PDB entry 5R09 | X-ray diffraction, 1.56 A resolution | chains A and B

== Chain A ==
Molecule: Pre-mRNA-splicing factor 8
From: Saccharomyces cerevisiae (strain ATCC 204508 / S288c)
Notes: fragment: yPrp8 RNaseH
UniProt: P33334 (PRP8_YEAST); residue numbers follow UniProt; this construct covers 1836-2090
Amino-acid sequence (258 residues; numbered 1833 to 2090; the number before each row is that of its first residue):
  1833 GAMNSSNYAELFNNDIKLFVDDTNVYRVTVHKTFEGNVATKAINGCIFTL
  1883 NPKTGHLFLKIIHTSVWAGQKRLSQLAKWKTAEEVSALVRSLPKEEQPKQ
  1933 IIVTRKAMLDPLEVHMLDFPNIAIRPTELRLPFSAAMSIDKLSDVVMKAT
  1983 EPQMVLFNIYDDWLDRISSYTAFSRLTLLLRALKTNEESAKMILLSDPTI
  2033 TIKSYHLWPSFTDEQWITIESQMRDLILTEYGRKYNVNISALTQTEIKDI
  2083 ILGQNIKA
Not modelled in the structure: 2070-2090
Construct notes: expression tag (1833-1835)
UniProt features mapped onto this chain:
  - mutagenesis: Asp1853 (D1853A: Alters protein folding. Severely impaired growth. Strongly reduced growth at 35 degrees Celsius; when associated with A-1854; D1853N: Reduced growth at 30 degrees Celsius ...), Asp1854 (D1854A: Reduced growth at 30 degrees Celsius. Strongly reduced growth at 16 degrees Celsius. Strongly reduced growth at 35 degrees Celsius; when associated with A-1853 ...), Thr1855 (T1855A: Reduced growth at 30 degrees Celsius. Strongly reduced growth at 16 degrees Celsius), Thr1936 (T1936A: Reduced growth at 30 degrees Celsius. Strongly reduced growth at 16 degrees Celsius), Arg1937 (R1937K: Severely impaired growth. Reduced growth at 30 degrees Celsius. Strongly reduced growth at 16 degrees Celsius)

== Chain B ==
Molecule: A1 cistron-splicing factor AAR2
From: Saccharomyces cerevisiae (strain ATCC 204508 / S288c)
Notes: fragment: GAMA - Aar2(1-152) - SSSSS - Aar2(171-317); engineered mutation(s): L153_D170delinsSSSSS
UniProt: P32357 (AAR2_YEAST); aligned to UniProt positions 1-317 over residues 1-317
Amino-acid sequence (308 residues; row label = number of the first residue in the row; note: 13 numbers in that range are skipped by the numbering (no residue carries them; nothing is unmodelled there); numbers below 1 keep their minus sign (Gly-3 is residue -3)):
    -3 GAMAMNTVPFTSAPIEVTIGIDQYSFNVKENQPFHGIKDIPIGHVHVIHF
    47 QHADNSSMRYGYWFDCRMGNFYIQYDPKDGLYKMMEERDGAKFENIVHNF
    97 KERQMMVSYPKIDEDDTWYNLTEFVQMDKIRKIVRKDENQFSYVDSSMTT
   147 VQENEL
   166 SSSSSDPAHSLNYTVINFKSREAIRPGHEMEDFLDKSYYLNTVMLQGIFK
   216 NSSNYFGELQFAFLNAMFFGNYGSSLQWHAMIELICSSATVPKHMLDKLD
   266 EILYYQIKTLPEQYSDILLNERVWNICLYSSFQKNSLHNTEKIMENKYPE
   316 LL
Not modelled in the structure: -3 to 0, 166-169
Construct notes: expression tag (-3 to 0); conflict Ser166 (Leu153 in P32357), Ser167 (Lys154 in P32357), Ser170 (Leu157 in P32357)
Residues lining bound ligands: SYG (2-[(1S)-1-azanylpropyl]phenol): His48, Asn51, Ser53, Met54, Tyr56, Asp75, Gly76
UniProt features mapped onto this chain:
  - region: Leu261 to Ile282 (Leucine-zipper)
  - modified residue: Ser253 (Phosphoserine), Thr274 (Phosphothreonine)

== How chain A and chain B interact ==
Contacting residue pairs - 17 pairs, chain A then chain B:
  Gln1907(A) - Met195(B)
  Gln1907(A) - Leu199(B)
  Leu1908(A) - Met195(B)  hydrophobic
  Trp1911(A) - Glu194(B)
  Trp1911(A) - Met195(B)  hydrophobic
  Trp1911(A) - Phe198(B)  hydrophobic
  Asp1942(A) - Lys184(B)  salt bridge
  Asp1942(A) - Phe198(B)
  Glu1945(A) - Lys184(B)  salt bridge
  Val1946(A) - Ile189(B)  hydrophobic
  Val1946(A) - Glu194(B)
  Val1946(A) - Phe198(B)  hydrophobic
  His1947(A) - Glu194(B)
  Leu1949(A) - Lys184(B)
  Leu1949(A) - Ser185(B)
  Leu1949(A) - Arg186(B)
  Asp1950(A) - Arg186(B)  salt bridge

== Overview ==
Chain A and chain B form an interface of 9 and 8 residues respectively; the contacts include 3 salt bridges.
Among the polar pairs are Asp1942(A)-Lys184(B), Glu1945(A)-Lys184(B) and Asp1950(A)-Arg186(B). Bound to chain
B: compound SYG. UniProt lists 5 mutagenesis sites on chain A.
Here chain A is Pre-mRNA-splicing factor 8 and chain B is A1 cistron-splicing factor AAR2, both from
Saccharomyces cerevisiae (strain ATCC 204508 / S288c). Entry 5R09 (PanDDA analysis group deposition --
Aar2/RNaseH in complex with fragment F2X-Entry B03, DMSO-free) was determined by X-ray diffraction (same
publication as 5QY1, 5QY2, 5QY3, 5QY4, 5QY5, 5QY6 and 128 further entries).
